2YOH - chain A; structure by X-ray diffraction, 1.60 A resolution.

== Chain A ==
Protein: Thymidylate kinase
Organism: Plasmodium falciparum
Notes: EC 2.7.4.9
UniProt: Q8I4S1 (Q8I4S1_PLAF7); numbering as in UniProt (aligned over 1-210)
Sequence (210 residues; each row starts with the number of its first residue):
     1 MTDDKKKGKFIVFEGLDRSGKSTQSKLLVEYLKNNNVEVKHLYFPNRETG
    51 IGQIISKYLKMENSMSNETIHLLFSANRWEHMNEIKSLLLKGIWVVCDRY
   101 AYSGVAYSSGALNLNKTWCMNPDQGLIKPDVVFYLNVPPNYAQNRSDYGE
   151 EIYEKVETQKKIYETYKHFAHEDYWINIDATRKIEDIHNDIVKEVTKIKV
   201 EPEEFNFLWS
Disordered / not traced: 1-3, 142-149
Ligand contacts: WMJ (1-[[(2R,3S,5S)-5-[5-methyl-2,4-bis(oxidanylidene)pyrimidin-1-yl]-3-oxidanyl-oxolan-2-yl]methyl]-3-(4-nitrophenyl)urea): Asp-17, Arg-18, Lys-21, Ser-22, Phe-44, Pro-45, Leu-59, Phe-74, Arg-78, Arg-99, Tyr-100, Ser-103, Gly-104, Tyr-107, Glu-151, Tyr-153
From the paper describing this entry:
  - conformationally variable residues (order/disorder transition): Tyr-141 to Ile-152

== In short ==
Chain A binds compound WMJ. From the paper: conformational variability at Tyr-141.
Chain A is Thymidylate kinase (Plasmodium falciparum); the structure, Plasmodium falciparum thymidylate kinase
in complex with a urea-alpha- deoxythymidine inhibitor, was determined by X-ray diffraction together with 2YOF
and 2YOG from the same study.
